Entry 5S5M (X-ray diffraction, 2.70 A resolution); this record covers chains B and E of the 6 polymer chains in the assembly.

[Chain B]
Molecule: Tubulin beta-2B chain
Source organism: Bos taurus
Reference sequence: Q6B856 (TBB2B_BOVIN); the author numbering skips numbers that UniProt does not, so the offset changes along the chain: 1-42 = UniProt 1-42; 45-360 = UniProt 43-358; 369-455 = UniProt 359-445
Amino-acid sequence (445 residues; row label = number of the first residue in the row; note: 10 numbers in that range are skipped by the numbering (no residue carries them; nothing is unmodelled there)):
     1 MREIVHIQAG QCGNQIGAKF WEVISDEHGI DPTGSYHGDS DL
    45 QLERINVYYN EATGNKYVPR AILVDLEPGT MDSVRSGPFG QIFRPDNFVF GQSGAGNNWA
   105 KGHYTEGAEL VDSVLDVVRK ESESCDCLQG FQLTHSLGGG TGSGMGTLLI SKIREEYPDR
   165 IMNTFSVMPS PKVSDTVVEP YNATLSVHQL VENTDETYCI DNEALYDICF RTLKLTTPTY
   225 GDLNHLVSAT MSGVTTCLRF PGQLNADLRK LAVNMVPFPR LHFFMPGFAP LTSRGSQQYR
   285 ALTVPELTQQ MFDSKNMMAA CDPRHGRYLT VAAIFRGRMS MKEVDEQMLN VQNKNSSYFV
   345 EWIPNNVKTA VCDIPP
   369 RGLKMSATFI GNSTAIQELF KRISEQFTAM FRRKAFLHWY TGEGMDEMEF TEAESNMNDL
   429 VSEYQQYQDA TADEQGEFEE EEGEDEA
Unresolved in the structure: 279-280, 438-455
UniProt features mapped onto this chain:
  - motif: M1 to I4 (MREI motif)
  - binding site (GTP): Q11, E71, S140, G144, T145, G146, N206, N228
  - binding site (Mg(2+)): E71
  - modified residue: S40 (Phosphoserine), T57 (Phosphothreonine), K60 (N6-acetyllysine), S174 (Phosphoserine), T287 (Phosphothreonine), T292 (Phosphothreonine), R320 (Omega-N-methylarginine), E448 (5-glutamyl polyglutamate)
  - cross-link (Glycyl lysine isopeptide (Lys-Gly)): K60 (interchain with G-Cter in ubiquitin), K326 (interchain with G-Cter in ubiquitin)
Metal / ion sites: Mg2+: Q11 (together with GDP); Ca2+: E113 (shared with 1 residue of chain C)
Residues lining bound ligands:
  - GDP (guanosine-5'-diphosphate): G10, Q11, C12, Q15, I16, A99, N101, S140, G142, G143, G144, T145, G146, S147, V171, P173, V177, D179, E183, N206, L209, Y224, L227, N228
  - 2-chloro-N-methylbenzene-1-sulfonamide (X0S): K176, V177, S178, D179, Y210, T221, P222, T223, Y224

[Chain E]
Molecule: Stathmin-4
Source organism: Rattus norvegicus
Reference sequence: P63043 (STMN4_RAT); residues 5-145 here correspond to UniProt positions 49-189 (UniProt number = residue number + 44)
Amino-acid sequence (143 residues; numbered 3 to 145; the number before each row is that of its first residue):
     3 MADMEVIELN KCTSGQSFEV ILKPPSFDGV PEFNASLPRR RDPSLEEIQK KLEAAEERRK
    63 YQEAELLKHL AEKREHEREV IQKAIEENNN FIKMAKEKLA QKMESNKENR EAHLAAMLER
   123 LQEKDKHAEE VRKNKELKEE ASR
Unresolved in the structure: 3-5, 29-43, 144-145
Sequence notes: initiating methionine (3); expression tag (4)
UniProt features mapped onto this chain:
  - modified residue: S46 (Phosphoserine)

[Chain B / chain E interface]
Residue-residue contacts (24):
  H107(B) with K75(E), hydrogen bond
  Y108(B) with H78(E), hydrogen bond; E79(E); V82(E), hydrophobic; I83(E)
  L152(B) with E79(E)
  S155(B) with L72(E); K75(E); R76(E), hydrogen bond
  K156(B) with R76(E); E79(E), salt bridge
  R158(B) with L68(E)
  E159(B) with L72(E); R76(E), salt bridge
  P162(B) with E65(E)
  Q193(B) with K75(E)
  E196(B) with H71(E), salt bridge
  E411(B) with V82(E); A86(E)
  G412(B) with V82(E); K85(E); A86(E)
  M413(B) with V82(E)
  E417(B) with H78(E), salt bridge
Interface residues without a listed pair, chain B (16 interface residues in all): T409, G410
Interface residues without a listed pair, chain E (14 interface residues in all): L69, E89

[Summary]
16 residues of chain B face 14 of chain E across their interface; the contacts include 3 hydrogen bonds and 4
salt bridges. Polar pairs include K156(B)-E79(E), E159(B)-R76(E) and E196(B)-H71(E). Ligands of chain B: GDP
and 2-chloro-N-methylbenzene-1-sulfonamide.
Here chain B is Tubulin beta-2B chain (Bos taurus) and chain E is Stathmin-4 (Rattus norvegicus). Entry 5S5M
(Tubulin-Z45527714-complex) was determined by X-ray diffraction (same publication as 5S4L, 5S4M, 5S4N, 5S4O,
5S4P, 5S4Q and 52 further entries).
